8GM6 - chain A; structure by X-ray diffraction, 1.98 A resolution.

== Chain A ==
Name: TK0353
From: Thermococcus kodakarensis
UniProt: Q5JCX2 (Q5JCX2_THEKO); numbering as in UniProt (aligned over 1-170)
Chain sequence (170 residues; row label = number of the first residue in the row):
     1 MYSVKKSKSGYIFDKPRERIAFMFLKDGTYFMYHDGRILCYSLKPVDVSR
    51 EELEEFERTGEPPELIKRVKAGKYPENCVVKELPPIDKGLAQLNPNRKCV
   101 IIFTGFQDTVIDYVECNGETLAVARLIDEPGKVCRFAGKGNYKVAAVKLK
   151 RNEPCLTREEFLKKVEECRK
Not modelled in the structure: 170
Modified residues: Mse-1 (selenomethionine; parent Met); Mse-23 (selenomethionine; parent Met); Mse-32 (selenomethionine; parent Met)
Disulfides: Cys-116/Cys-168, Cys-134/Cys-155

== Overview ==
Chain A is TK0353 (Thermococcus kodakarensis); the structure, Structure of apurinic/apyrimidinic DNA lyase
TK0353 from Thermococcus kodakarensis (Selenomethionine), was determined by X-ray diffraction together with
8GM7 and 8SYJ from the same study.
